6FTT - chains A and H of the 8 polymer chains in the assembly; structure by X-ray diffraction, 2.29 A resolution.

[Chain A]
Name: ATP phosphoribosyltransferase regulatory subunit
Source organism: Psychrobacter arcticus 273-4
UniProtKB: Q4FTX3 (HISZ_PSYA2); residues 1-387 here = UniProt positions 1-387
Sequence (388 residues; row label = number of the first residue in the row; numbering starts at 0):
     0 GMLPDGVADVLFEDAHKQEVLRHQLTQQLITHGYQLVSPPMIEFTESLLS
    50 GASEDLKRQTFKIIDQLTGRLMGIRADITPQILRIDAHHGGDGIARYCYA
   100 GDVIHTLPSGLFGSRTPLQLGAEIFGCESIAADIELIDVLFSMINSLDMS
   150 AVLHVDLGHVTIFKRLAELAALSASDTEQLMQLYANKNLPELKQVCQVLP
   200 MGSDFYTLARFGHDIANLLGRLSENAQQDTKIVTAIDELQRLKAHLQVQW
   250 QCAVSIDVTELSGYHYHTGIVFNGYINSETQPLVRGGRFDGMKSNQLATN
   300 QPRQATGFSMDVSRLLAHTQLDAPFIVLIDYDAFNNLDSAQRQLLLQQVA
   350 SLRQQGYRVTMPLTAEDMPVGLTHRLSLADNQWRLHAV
Not modelled in the structure: 292-300
Sequence notes: expression tag (0)
Ion coordination: Mg2+: Asp76, Thr78

[Chain H]
Name: ATP phosphoribosyltransferase
Source organism: Psychrobacter arcticus 273-4
Notes: EC 2.4.2.17
UniProtKB: Q4FQF7 (HIS1_PSYA2); numbering as in UniProt (aligned over 1-231)
Sequence (232 residues; row label = number of the first residue in the row; numbering starts at 0):
     0 GMTEVTNSLPTSGLLNEANDEFLGLTLALSKGRILEETMPLLRAAGVELL
    50 EDPEASRKLIFPTSNPNVRVLILRASDVPTYVEHGAADFGVAGKDVLLEH
   100 GANHVYELLDLKIAQCKLMTAGVKDAPLPNRRLRIATKYVNVARAYFASQ
   150 GQQVDVIKLYGSMELAPLVGLGDLIVDVVDTGNTLRANGLEARDHICDVS
   200 SRLIVNQVSYKRKFALLEPILDSFKNSINSTS
Not modelled in the structure: 0-20, 229-231
Sequence notes: expression tag (0)
Residues lining bound ligands: 1-O-pyrophosphono-5-O-phosphono-ribose (PRP; 1-O-pyrophosphono-5-O-phosphono-alpha-D-ribofuranose): Glu163, Asp176, Val177, Val178, Asp179, Thr180, Gly181, Asn182, Thr183
From the paper describing this entry:
  - binding site for 1-O-pyrophosphono-5-O-phosphono-ribose: Glu163
  - catalytic residues: Arg56 (proposed by the authors, not directly observed)
  - mutagenesis - R56A (6-fold): decreased catalytic activity on in the presence of PaHisZ

[Interface between chain A and chain H]
Pairs across the interface - 10 pairs, chain A then chain H:
  Leu2(A) - Gln152(H)  hydrogen bond (backbone-side chain)
  Pro3(A) - Gln152(H)  hydrogen bond (backbone-side chain)
  Gly5(A) - Arg131(H)
  Val6(A) - Arg131(H)
  Val6(A) - Gln152(H)
  Ala7(A) - Arg131(H)
  Asp13(A) - Asn129(H)  hydrogen bond
  Phe111(A) - Asp154(H)
  Phe111(A) - Val155(H)
  Phe111(A) - Ile156(H)  hydrophobic
Also at the interface, not in a pair above, chain A (8 interface residues in all): Asp4

[In short]
The interface between chain A and chain H involves 8 residues on one side and 6 on the other, with 3 hydrogen
bonds. Polar pairs include Leu2(A)-Gln152(H), Pro3(A)-Gln152(H) and Asp13(A)-Asn129(H). Chain H binds
1-O-pyrophosphono-5-O-phosphono-ribose. From the paper: the catalytic residue Arg56(H); R56A of chain H
reduces catalytic activity on in the presence of PaHisZ.
Here chain A is ATP phosphoribosyltransferase regulatory subunit and chain H is ATP phosphoribosyltransferase,
both from Psychrobacter arcticus 273-4. Entry 6FTT (ATP phosphoribosyltransferase (HisZG ATPPRT) from
Psychrobacter arcticus in complex with PRPP) was determined by X-ray diffraction together with 6FU2, 6FU7 and
6FUA from the same study.
